8CRB - chains A and B of the 3 polymer chains in the assembly; structure by electron microscopy, 4.60 A resolution (low resolution: residue-level contacts below are approximate; hydrogen-bond / salt-bridge calls are withheld).

== Chain A ==
Protein: Heavy chain
Source organism: Homo sapiens
Sequence (227 residues; row label = number of the first residue in the row):
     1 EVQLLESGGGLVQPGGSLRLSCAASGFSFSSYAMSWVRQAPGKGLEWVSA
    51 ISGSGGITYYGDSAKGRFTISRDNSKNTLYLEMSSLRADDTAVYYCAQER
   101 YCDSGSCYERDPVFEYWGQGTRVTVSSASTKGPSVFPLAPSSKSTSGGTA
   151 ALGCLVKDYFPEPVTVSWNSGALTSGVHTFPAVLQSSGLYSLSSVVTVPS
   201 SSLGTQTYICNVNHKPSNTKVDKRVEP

== Chain B ==
Protein: Light chain
Source organism: Homo sapiens
Sequence (216 residues; each row starts with the number of its first residue):
     1 QSVLTQPPSASGAPGQRVTISCSGSNSNIGTYFVYWYQQLPGTAPKVLIY
    51 RNDQRPSGVPDRISGSKSGTSASLAISGLRSEDEADYYCASWDASLRGYV
   101 FGPGTKVTVLGQPKAAPSVTLFPPSSEELQANKATLVCLISDFYPGAVTV
   151 AWKADSSPVKAGVETTTPSKQSNNKYAASSYLSLTPEQWKSHRSYSCQVT
   201 HEGSTVEKTVAPTECS

== Interface between chain A and chain B ==
Contacting residue pairs (35; chain A residue first):
  Gln-39(A) with Gln-39(B)
  Gly-44(A) with Tyr-88(B)
  Leu-45(A) with Phe-101(B)
  Tyr-95(A) with Ala-44(B); Pro-45(B)
  Ala-97(A) with Trp-92(B)
  Tyr-101(A) with Arg-51(B); Asn-52(B)
  Ser-106(A) with Thr-31(B)
  Arg-110(A) with Asp-93(B)
  Val-113(A) with Ser-91(B); Trp-92(B)
  Phe-114(A) with Trp-92(B)
  Glu-115(A) with Tyr-35(B); Trp-92(B)
  Tyr-116(A) with Val-47(B)
  Trp-117(A) with Tyr-37(B); Trp-92(B)
  Gln-119(A) with Ala-44(B)
  Phe-136(A) with Lys-133(B)
  Leu-138(A) with Phe-122(B); Tyr-181(B)
  Ala-139(A) with Phe-122(B); Glu-128(B)
  Ser-141(A) with Leu-121(B); Cys-215(B)
  Lys-143(A) with Thr-120(B); Glu-214(B)
  Ser-144(A) with Thr-120(B)
  Leu-155(A) with Thr-166(B); Tyr-181(B)
  His-178(A) with Gln-171(B); Ser-172(B)
  Phe-180(A) with Thr-167(B); Ser-169(B)
Interface residues without a listed pair, chain A (34 interface residues in all): Lys-43, Cys-107, Pro-112, Gly-118, Pro-137, Cys-154, Thr-179, Val-183, Ser-191, Ser-193, Pro-227
Interface residues without a listed pair, chain B (38 interface residues in all): Gly-30, Tyr-32, Phe-33, Thr-43, Pro-123, Glu-127, Val-137, Leu-139, Glu-164, Lys-170, Thr-209

== Overview ==
Chain A and chain B form an interface of 34 and 38 residues respectively.
Here chain A is Heavy chain and chain B is Light chain, both from Homo sapiens. Entry 8CRB (Cryo-EM structure
of PcrV/Fab(11-E5)) was determined by electron microscopy.
